Entry 9G9D (electron microscopy, 2.90 A resolution); this record covers chains R and H of the 12 polymer chains in the assembly.

Chain R:
Molecule: 45-nt RNA strand
Organism: Enterococcus italicus DSM 15952
Sequence (45 nucleotides; row label = number of the first residue in the row; numbers below 1 keep their minus sign (A-7 is residue -7)):
    -7 ACGAGAACAU GCGCGACAUU CCGAAGAACG CUGAAGCGCU GGGGG
Unresolved in the structure: 31-37

Chain H:
Molecule: CRISPR system Cms protein Csm5
Organism: Enterococcus italicus DSM 15952
Reference sequence: E6LHV3 (CSM5_ENTI1); numbering as in UniProt (aligned over 1-349)
Chain sequence (379 residues; numbered 1 to 379; the number before each row is that of its first residue):
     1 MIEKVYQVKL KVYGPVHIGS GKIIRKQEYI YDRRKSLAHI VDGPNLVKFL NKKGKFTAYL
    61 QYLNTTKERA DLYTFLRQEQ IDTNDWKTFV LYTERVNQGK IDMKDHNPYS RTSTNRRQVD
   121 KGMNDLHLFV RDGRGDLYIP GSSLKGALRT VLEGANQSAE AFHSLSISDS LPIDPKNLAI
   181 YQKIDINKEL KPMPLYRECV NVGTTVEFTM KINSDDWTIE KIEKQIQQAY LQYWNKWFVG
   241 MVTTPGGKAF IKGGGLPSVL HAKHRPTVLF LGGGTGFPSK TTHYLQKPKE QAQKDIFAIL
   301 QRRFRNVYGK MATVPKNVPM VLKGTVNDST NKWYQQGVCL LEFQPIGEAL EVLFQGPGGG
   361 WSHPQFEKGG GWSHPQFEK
Unresolved in the structure: 1-2, 101-120, 155-160, 261-265, 324-325, 346-379
Sequence notes: expression tag (350-379)

Chain R / chain H interface:
Contacting residue pairs (55; chain R residue first):
  C21(R) with His163(H), hydrogen bond to the phosphate
  G22(R) with Arg149(H), sugar contact; Ala161(H), phosphate contact; His163(H), salt bridge to the phosphate
  C23(R) with Lys145(H), salt bridge to the phosphate; Arg149(H), salt bridge to the phosphate; Phe162(H), phosphate contact
  U24(R) with Ser142(H), sugar contact; Ser143(H), hydrogen bond to the phosphate; Gly146(H), sugar contact; Ala147(H), base contact; Arg149(H), phosphate contact; Thr150(H), hydrogen bond to the base; Leu271(H), base contact; Lys280(H), hydrogen bond to the base
  G25(R) with Gly19(H), sugar contact; Gly21(H), base contact; Ser142(H), hydrogen bond to the phosphate; Ser143(H), hydrogen bond to the phosphate
  A26(R) with His17(H), phosphate contact; Ile18(H), phosphate contact; Gly19(H), hydrogen bond to the phosphate; Gly272(H), phosphate contact; Gly273(H), hydrogen bond to the phosphate; Lys280(H), phosphate contact
  A27(R) with Gly273(H), phosphate contact; Gly274(H), hydrogen bond to the phosphate; Thr275(H), phosphate contact; Gly276(H), hydrogen bond to the phosphate; Phe277(H), phosphate contact; Lys280(H), phosphate contact; Arg303(H), hydrogen bond to the sugar; Phe304(H), base contact
  G28(R) with Gly276(H), phosphate contact; Phe277(H), hydrogen bond to the phosphate; Phe304(H), sugar contact; Tyr308(H), phosphate contact; Pro319(H), phosphate contact; Lys323(H), salt bridge to the phosphate
  C29(R) with Asp185(H), sugar contact; Lys191(H), phosphate contact; Met193(H), sugar contact; Leu195(H), base contact; Tyr308(H), hydrogen bond to the phosphate; Pro319(H), phosphate contact; Met320(H), hydrogen bond to the phosphate; Val321(H), hydrogen bond to the phosphate; Lys323(H), salt bridge to the phosphate
  G30(R) with Asn187(H), phosphate contact; Lys191(H), salt bridge to the phosphate; Pro192(H), base contact; Met193(H), base contact; Pro194(H), base contact; Val307(H), phosphate contact; Met320(H), phosphate contact
Other interface residues (no listed pair), chain H (40 interface residues in all): Pro140, Ser279, Leu300

Summary:
10 residues of chain R face 40 of chain H across their interface, with 15 hydrogen bonds and 6 salt bridges.
Polar contacts include U24(R)-Thr150(H), U24(R)-Lys280(H) and A27(R)-Arg303(H).
Chain R is a 45-nt RNA strand and chain H is CRISPR system Cms protein Csm5, both from Enterococcus italicus
DSM 15952; the structure, CryoEM structure of Enterococcus italicus Csm-crRNA-CTR (4.3) complex, was
determined by electron microscopy (same publication as 9G9A, 9G9B, 9G9C, 9G9E, 9G9F, 9G9G and 4 further
entries).
